Entry 1X9M (X-ray diffraction, 2.10 A resolution); this record covers chains C and A of the 4 polymer chains in the assembly.

[Chain C]
Molecule: 22-nt DNA strand
Sequence (22 nucleotides; numbered 1 to 22; the number before each row is that of its first residue):
     1 GGAGAGTGAT TGGTAGTGTG AX
Unresolved in the structure: 1-12
Modified residues: 2DT (3'-deoxythymidine-5'-monophosphate) at position 22

[Chain A]
Name: DNA polymerase
From: Enterobacteria phage T7
Notes: EC 2.7.7.7; engineered mutation(s): deletion of 118-123
UniProt: P00581 (DPOL_BPT7); numbering as in UniProt; present here: 1-117, 124-704
Amino-acid sequence (698 residues; row label = number of the first residue in the row; note: 6 numbers in that range are skipped by the numbering (no residue carries them; nothing is unmodelled there)):
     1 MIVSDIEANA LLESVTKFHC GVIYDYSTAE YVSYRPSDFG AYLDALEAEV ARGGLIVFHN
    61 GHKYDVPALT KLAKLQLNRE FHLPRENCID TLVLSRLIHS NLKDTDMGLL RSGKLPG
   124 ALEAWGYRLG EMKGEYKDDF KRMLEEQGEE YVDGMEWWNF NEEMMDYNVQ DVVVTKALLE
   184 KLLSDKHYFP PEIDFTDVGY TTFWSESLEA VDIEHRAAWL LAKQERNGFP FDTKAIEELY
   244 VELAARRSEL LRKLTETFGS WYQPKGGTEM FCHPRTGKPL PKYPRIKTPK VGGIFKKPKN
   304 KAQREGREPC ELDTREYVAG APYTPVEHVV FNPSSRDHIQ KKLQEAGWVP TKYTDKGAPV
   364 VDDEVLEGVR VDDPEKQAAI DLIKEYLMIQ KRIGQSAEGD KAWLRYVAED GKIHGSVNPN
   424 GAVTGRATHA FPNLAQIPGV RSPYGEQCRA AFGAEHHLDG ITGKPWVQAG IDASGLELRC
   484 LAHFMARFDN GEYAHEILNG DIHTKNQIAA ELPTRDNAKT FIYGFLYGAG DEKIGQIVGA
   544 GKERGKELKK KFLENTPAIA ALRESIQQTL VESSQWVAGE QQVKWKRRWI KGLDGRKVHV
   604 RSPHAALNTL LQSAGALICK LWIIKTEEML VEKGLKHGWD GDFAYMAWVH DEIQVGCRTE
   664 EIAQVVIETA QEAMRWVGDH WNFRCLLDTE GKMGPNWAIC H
Unresolved in the structure: 300-312, 576-585
Curated features (UniProtKB/Swiss-Prot):
  - binding site (Mg(2+)): Asp5, Glu7, Asp174, Asp475, Ala476, Asp654
  - binding site (substrate): His506, Arg518, Lys522, Tyr526
Reported in the primary citation:
  - binding site for the 26-nt DNA strand: Phe528, Asp534, Arg566
  - conformationally variable residues (helix shift): Tyr530

[Chain C / chain A interface]
Contacting residue pairs - 28 pairs, chain C then chain A:
  DG13(C) - Arg111(A)  salt bridge to the phosphate
  DT14(C) - Arg111(A)  salt bridge to the phosphate
  DT17(C) - Thr357(A)  phosphate contact
  DT17(C) - Lys359(A)  phosphate contact
  DT17(C) - Ala361(A)  phosphate contact
  DG18(C) - Arg339(A)  phosphate contact
  DG18(C) - Val363(A)  phosphate contact
  DG18(C) - Val364(A)  hydrogen bond to the phosphate
  DG18(C) - Asp365(A)  phosphate contact
  DT19(C) - Asp365(A)  phosphate contact
  DT19(C) - Asp366(A)  hydrogen bond to the phosphate
  DT19(C) - Lys394(A)  hydrogen bond to the base
  DG20(C) - Lys394(A)  sugar contact
  DG20(C) - Arg395(A)  salt bridge to the phosphate
  DG20(C) - Gln439(A)  hydrogen bond to the base
  DG20(C) - Pro441(A)  phosphate contact
  DA21(C) - Ala438(A)  sugar contact
  DA21(C) - Gln439(A)  sugar contact
  DA21(C) - Ile440(A)  sugar contact
  DA21(C) - Pro441(A)  phosphate contact
  DA21(C) - Gly442(A)  hydrogen bond to the phosphate
  DA21(C) - Ser445(A)  phosphate contact
  DA21(C) - Arg452(A)  phosphate contact
  2DT_22(C) - Arg429(A)  base contact
  2DT_22(C) - Arg452(A)  salt bridge to the phosphate
  2DT_22(C) - Tyr530(A)  sugar contact
  2DT_22(C) - His653(A)  sugar contact
  2DT_22(C) - Asp654(A)  sugar contact
Interface residues without a listed pair, chain C (9 interface residues in all): DG16
Interface residues without a listed pair, chain A (27 interface residues in all): Gly113, Pro362, Gln398, Asn436, Val652

[Summary]
9 residues of chain C face 27 of chain A across their interface; the contacts include 5 hydrogen bonds and 4
salt bridges. Polar contacts include DT19(C)-Lys394(A), DG20(C)-Gln439(A) and DG18(C)-Val364(A). The paper
reports a binding site for the 26-nt DNA strand at Phe528(A), Asp534(A) and Arg566(A); conformational
variability at Tyr530(A).
Here chain C is a 22-nt DNA strand and chain A is DNA polymerase (Enterobacteria phage T7). Entry 1X9M (T7 DNA
polymerase in complex with an N-2-acetylaminofluorene-adducted DNA) was determined by X-ray diffraction
together with 1X9S and 1X9W from the same study.
